8ZRO - chains A and B; structure by X-ray diffraction, 3.09 A resolution.

[Chain A (and B)]
Molecule: Strigolactones hydrolase CXE15
Source organism: Arabidopsis thaliana
Notes: EC 3.1.1.-; chain B of this document is another copy of the same molecule, construct and numbering; everything in this record applies to it too
UniProtKB: Q9FG13 (CXE15_ARATH); residue numbers follow UniProt; this construct covers 9-329
Chain sequence (321 residues; each row starts with the number of its first residue):
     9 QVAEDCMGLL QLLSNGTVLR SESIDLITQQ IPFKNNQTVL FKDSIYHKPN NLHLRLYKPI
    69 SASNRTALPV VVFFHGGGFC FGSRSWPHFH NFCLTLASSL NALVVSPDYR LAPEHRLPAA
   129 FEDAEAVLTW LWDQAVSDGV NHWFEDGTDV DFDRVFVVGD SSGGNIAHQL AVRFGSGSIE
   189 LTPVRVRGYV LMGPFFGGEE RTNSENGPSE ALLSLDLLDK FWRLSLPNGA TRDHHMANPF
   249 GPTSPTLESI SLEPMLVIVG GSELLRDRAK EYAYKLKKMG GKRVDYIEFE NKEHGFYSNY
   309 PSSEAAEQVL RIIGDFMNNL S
Unresolved in the structure: 9-10, 30-42 (chain B: 30-42, 72-77, 184-186)
Swiss-Prot annotation at these positions:
  - motif: His-83 to Gly-85 (Involved in the stabilization of the negatively charged intermediate by the formation of the oxyanion hole)
  - active site: Ser-169 (Nucleophile), Glu-271, His-302
  - binding site ((-)-2'-epi-GR24): Gly-85, Gly-86, Ser-169, Ser-170
  - mutagenesis: Ser-169 (S169A: Abolishes the hydrolysis of the synthetic pro-fluorescent probe Yoshimulactone Green (YLG), commonly used for the measurement of SL hydrolysis), Glu-271 (E271A: Abolishes the hydrolysis of the synthetic pro-fluorescent probe Yoshimulactone Green (YLG), commonly used for the measurement of SL hydrolysis)

[How chain A and chain B interact]
Contacting residue pairs (33; chain A residue first):
  Gln-19(A) / Lys-50(B)  hydrogen bond
  Leu-21(A) / His-150(B)
  Asn-23(A) / His-150(B)
  Thr-25(A) / Gln-142(B)
  Thr-25(A) / His-150(B)
  Val-26(A) / Ser-52(B)  hydrogen bond (backbone-side chain)
  Leu-27(A) / Lys-50(B)
  Leu-27(A) / Asp-51(B)
  Leu-27(A) / His-150(B)
  Arg-28(A) / Lys-50(B)
  Arg-28(A) / Asp-51(B)  hydrogen bond (backbone-backbone)
  Lys-50(A) / Gln-19(B)  hydrogen bond
  Lys-50(A) / Leu-27(B)
  Lys-50(A) / Arg-28(B)
  Asp-51(A) / Leu-27(B)
  Asp-51(A) / Arg-28(B)  hydrogen bond (backbone-backbone)
  Ser-52(A) / Thr-25(B)
  Ser-52(A) / Val-26(B)  hydrogen bond (side chain-backbone)
  Ser-52(A) / Leu-27(B)
  Lys-56(A) / Glu-122(B)  hydrogen bond (side chain-backbone)
  Lys-56(A) / His-123(B)
  Pro-57(A) / Pro-57(B)
  Pro-57(A) / Asn-58(B)
  Asn-58(A) / Pro-57(B)  hydrogen bond (side chain-backbone)
  Asn-58(A) / Asn-58(B)
  Asn-58(A) / Asn-59(B)
  Asn-59(A) / Asn-58(B)
  Asn-59(A) / His-123(B)  hydrogen bond
  Glu-122(A) / Ile-53(B)
  His-123(A) / Ile-53(B)
  His-123(A) / Lys-56(B)  hydrogen bond (side chain-backbone)
  His-123(A) / Asn-59(B)
  Gln-142(A) / Thr-25(B)
Other interface residues (no listed pair), chain A (22 interface residues in all): Ile-53, Leu-60, Ser-145, His-150, Glu-153
Other interface residues (no listed pair), chain B (22 interface residues in all): Gln-9, Leu-21, Asn-23, Leu-60, Trp-151

[Summary]
The chain A/chain B interface involves 22 residues from each chain, with 10 hydrogen bonds. Among the polar
pairs are Gln-19(A)/Lys-50(B), Val-26(A)/Ser-52(B) and Lys-56(A)/Glu-122(B). From UniProt: 3 active-site
residues, 4 (-)-2'-epi-GR24-binding residues and 2 mutagenesis sites on chain A.
Chain A and chain B are both Strigolactones hydrolase CXE15 (Arabidopsis thaliana); the structure, Arabidopsis
Carboxylesterase CXE15, was determined by X-ray diffraction (same publication as 8ZR6, 8ZRF and 8ZRG).
